8EUV - chains A and G of the 12 polymer chains in the assembly; structure by electron microscopy, 2.60 A resolution.

[Chain A]
Name: Envelope glycoprotein gp120
Organism: Human immunodeficiency virus 1
Reference sequence: Q2N0S6 (Q2N0S6_9HIV1); the construct lacks a stretch of the UniProt sequence and is renumbered around it, so the offset changes along the chain: 31-141 = UniProt 30-140; 150-184 = UniProt 141-175; 189-309 = UniProt 188-308; 312-321 = UniProt 309-318; 2 more segments
Sequence (481 residues; row label = number of the first residue in the row; note: 15 numbers in that range are skipped by the numbering (no residue carries them; nothing is unmodelled there); a row labelled like 184A-184L holds insertion residues (184A, then the next letters in order)):
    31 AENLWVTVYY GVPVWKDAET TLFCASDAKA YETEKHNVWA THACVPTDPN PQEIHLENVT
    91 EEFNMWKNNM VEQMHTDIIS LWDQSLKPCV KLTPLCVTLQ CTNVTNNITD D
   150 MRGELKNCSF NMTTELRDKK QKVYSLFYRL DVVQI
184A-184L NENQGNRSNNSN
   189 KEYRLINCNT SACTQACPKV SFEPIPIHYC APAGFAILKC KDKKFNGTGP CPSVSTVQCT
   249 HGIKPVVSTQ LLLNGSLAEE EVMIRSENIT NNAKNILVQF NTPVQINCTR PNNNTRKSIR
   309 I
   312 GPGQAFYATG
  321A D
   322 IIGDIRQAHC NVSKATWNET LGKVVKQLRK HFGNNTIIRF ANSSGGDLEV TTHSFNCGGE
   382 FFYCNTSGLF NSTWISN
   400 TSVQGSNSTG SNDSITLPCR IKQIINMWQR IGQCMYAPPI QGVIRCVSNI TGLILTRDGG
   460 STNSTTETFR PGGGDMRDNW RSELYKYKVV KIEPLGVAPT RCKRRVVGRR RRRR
Not modelled in the structure: 58-65, 184A-184L, 400-409, 504-513
Differences from the reference sequence: conflict Cys201 (Ile200 in Q2N0S6), Asn332 (Thr330 in Q2N0S6), Cys433 (Ala430 in Q2N0S6), Cys501 (Ala498 in Q2N0S6), Arg509 (Glu506 in Q2N0S6), Arg510 (Lys507 in Q2N0S6), Arg512 (Ala509 in Q2N0S6), Arg513 (Val510 in Q2N0S6)
Disulfide bonds: Cys54-Cys74, Cys119-Cys205, Cys126-Cys196, Cys131-Cys157, Cys201-Cys433, Cys218-Cys247, Cys228-Cys239, Cys296-Cys331, Cys378-Cys445, Cys385-Cys418
Glycans and other covalent adducts: glycan linked to Asn88; N-acetylglucosamine (NAG) linked to Asn133, Asn156, Asn160, Asn197, Asn234, Asn262, Asn276, Asn295, Asn301, Asn332, Asn363, Asn386, Asn392, Asn448

[Chain G]
Name: VRC34.01-COMBO1 FAB variable heavy chain
Organism: Homo sapiens
Notes: antibody fragment or engineered binder
Sequence (223 residues; numbered 1 to 214 plus 9 insertion-coded residues; the number before each row is that of its first residue; a row labelled like 82A-82C holds insertion residues (82A, then the next letters in order)):
     1 QKVLVQSGAE VKKPGASVKV SCRAFGYTFT GNALHWVRQA PGQGLEWLGW IN
   52A P
    53 HSGDTFTSQK FQGRVYMTRD KSINTAFLDV
82A-82C TRL
    83 TSDDTGIYYC ARDKYYGN
100A-100E EAVGM
   101 DVWGQGTSVT VSSASTKGPS VFPLAPSSKS TSGGTAALGC LVKDYFPEPV TVSWNSGALT
   161 SGVHTFPAVL QSSGLYSLSS VVTVPSSSLG TQTYICNVNH KPSNTKVDKK VEPK
Not modelled in the structure: 114-214
Disulfide bonds: Cys22-Cys92

[Chain A / chain G interface]
Contacting residue pairs - 9 pairs, chain A then chain G:
  Asn80(A) - Ser74(G)  hydrogen bond (side chain-backbone)
  Ile84(A) - Thr28(G)
  His85(A) - Gly26(G)  hydrogen bond (side chain-backbone)
  His85(A) - Tyr27(G)
  His85(A) - Thr28(G)  hydrogen bond (backbone-side chain)
  Glu87(A) - Lys2(G)  salt bridge
  Glu87(A) - Arg94(G)  salt bridge
  Lys229(A) - Gln1(G)
  Lys229(A) - Gly26(G)
Interface residues without a listed pair, chain A (7 interface residues in all): Glu83, Ser241
From the paper, about this interface:
  - pairs named by the authors: Lys2(G)-Glu87(A) (salt bridge)

[Summary]
Chain A and chain G each contribute 7 residues to their interface, with 3 hydrogen bonds and 2 salt bridges.
Polar pairs include Glu87(A)-Lys2(G), Glu87(A)-Arg94(G) and Asn80(A)-Ser74(G). The authors report a salt
bridge between Lys2(G) and Glu87(A).
Here chain A is Envelope glycoprotein gp120 (Human immunodeficiency virus 1) and chain G is VRC34.01-COMBO1
FAB variable heavy chain (Homo sapiens). Entry 8EUV (Cryo-EM structure of HIV-1 BG505 DS-SOSIP ENV trimer
bound to VRC34.01-COMBO1 FAB) was determined by electron microscopy together with 8F7Z, 8ELI, 8EUU and 8EUW
from the same study.
